8TOM - chains I and J of the 9 polymer chains in the assembly; structure by electron microscopy, 3.10 A resolution.

== Chain I ==
Name: DNA-directed RNA polymerase subunit beta
From: Escherichia coli (strain K12)
Notes: EC 2.7.7.6
Reference sequence: P0A8V2 (RPOB_ECOLI); residues 1-1342 here = UniProt positions 1-1342
Amino-acid sequence (1342 residues; each row starts with the number of its first residue):
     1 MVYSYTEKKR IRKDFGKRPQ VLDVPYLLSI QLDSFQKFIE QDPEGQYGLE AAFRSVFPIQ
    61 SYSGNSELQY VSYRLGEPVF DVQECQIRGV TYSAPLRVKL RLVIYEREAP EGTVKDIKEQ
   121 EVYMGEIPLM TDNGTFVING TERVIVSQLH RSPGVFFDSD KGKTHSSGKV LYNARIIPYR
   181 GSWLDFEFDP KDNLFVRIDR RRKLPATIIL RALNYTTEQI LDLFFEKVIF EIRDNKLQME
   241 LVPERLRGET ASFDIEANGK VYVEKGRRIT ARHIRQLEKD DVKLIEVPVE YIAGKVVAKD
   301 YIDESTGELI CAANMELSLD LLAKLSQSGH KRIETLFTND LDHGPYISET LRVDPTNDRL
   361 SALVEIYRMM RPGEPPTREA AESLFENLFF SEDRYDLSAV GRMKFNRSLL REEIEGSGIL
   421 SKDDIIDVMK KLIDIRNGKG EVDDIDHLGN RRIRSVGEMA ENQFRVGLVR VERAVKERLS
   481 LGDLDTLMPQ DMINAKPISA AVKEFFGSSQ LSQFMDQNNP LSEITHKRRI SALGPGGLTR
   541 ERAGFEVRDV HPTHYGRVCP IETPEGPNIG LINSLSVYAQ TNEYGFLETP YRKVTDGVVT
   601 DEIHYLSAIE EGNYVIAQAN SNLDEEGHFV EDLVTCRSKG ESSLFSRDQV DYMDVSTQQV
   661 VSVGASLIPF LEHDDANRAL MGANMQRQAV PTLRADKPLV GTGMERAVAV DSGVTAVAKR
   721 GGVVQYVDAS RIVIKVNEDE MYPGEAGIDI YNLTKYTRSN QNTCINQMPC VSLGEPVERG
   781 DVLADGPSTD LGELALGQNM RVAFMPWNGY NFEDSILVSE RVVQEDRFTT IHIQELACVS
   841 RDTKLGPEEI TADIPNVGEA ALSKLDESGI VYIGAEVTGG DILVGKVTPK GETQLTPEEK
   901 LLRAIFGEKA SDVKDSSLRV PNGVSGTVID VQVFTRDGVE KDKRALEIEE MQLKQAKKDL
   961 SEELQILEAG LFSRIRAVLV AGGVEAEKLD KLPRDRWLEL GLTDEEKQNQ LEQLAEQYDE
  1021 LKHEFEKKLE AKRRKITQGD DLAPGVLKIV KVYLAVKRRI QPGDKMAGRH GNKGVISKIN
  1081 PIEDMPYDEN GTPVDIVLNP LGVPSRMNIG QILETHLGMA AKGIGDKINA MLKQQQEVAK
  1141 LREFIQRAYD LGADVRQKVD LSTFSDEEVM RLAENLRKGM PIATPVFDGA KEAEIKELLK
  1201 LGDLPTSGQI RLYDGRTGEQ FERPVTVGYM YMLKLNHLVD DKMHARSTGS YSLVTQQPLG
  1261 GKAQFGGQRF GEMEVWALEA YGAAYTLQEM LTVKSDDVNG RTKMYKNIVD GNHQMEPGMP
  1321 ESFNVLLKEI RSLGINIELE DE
Disordered / not traced: 1, 1342
Residues lining bound ligands:
  - chapso (1N7), molecule 1: Gln46, Tyr47, Tyr179, Ser398, Ala399, Val400, Arg452, Glu458, Arg465, Glu583, Tyr584
  - chapso (1N7), molecule 2: Gln725, Tyr726, Glu962, Ile966
Curated features (UniProtKB/Swiss-Prot):
  - modified residue (N6-acetyllysine): Lys1022, Lys1200

== Chain J ==
Name: DNA-directed RNA polymerase subunit beta'
From: Escherichia coli (strain K12)
Notes: EC 2.7.7.6
Reference sequence: P0A8T7 (RPOC_ECOLI); numbering as in UniProt (aligned over 1-1407)
Amino-acid sequence (1407 residues; row label = number of the first residue in the row):
     1 MKDLLKFLKA QTKTEEFDAI KIALASPDMI RSWSFGEVKK PETINYRTFK PERDGLFCAR
    61 IFGPVKDYEC LCGKYKRLKH RGVICEKCGV EVTQTKVRRE RMGHIELASP TAHIWFLKSL
   121 PSRIGLLLDM PLRDIERVLY FESYVVIEGG MTNLERQQIL TEEQYLDALE EFGDEFDAKM
   181 GAEAIQALLK SMDLEQECEQ LREELNETNS ETKRKKLTKR IKLLEAFVQS GNKPEWMILT
   241 VLPVLPPDLR PLVPLDGGRF ATSDLNDLYR RVINRNNRLK RLLDLAAPDI IVRNEKRMLQ
   301 EAVDALLDNG RRGRAITGSN KRPLKSLADM IKGKQGRFRQ NLLGKRVDYS GRSVITVGPY
   361 LRLHQCGLPK KMALELFKPF IYGKLELRGL ATTIKAAKKM VEREEAVVWD ILDEVIREHP
   421 VLLNRAPTLH RLGIQAFEPV LIEGKAIQLH PLVCAAYNAD FDGDQMAVHV PLTLEAQLEA
   481 RALMMSTNNI LSPANGEPII VPSQDVVLGL YYMTRDCVNA KGEGMVLTGP KEAERLYRSG
   541 LASLHARVKV RITEYEKDAN GELVAKTSLK DTTVGRAILW MIVPKGLPYS IVNQALGKKA
   601 ISKMLNTCYR ILGLKPTVIF ADQIMYTGFA YAARSGASVG IDDMVIPEKK HEIISEAEAE
   661 VAEIQEQFQS GLVTAGERYN KVIDIWAAAN DRVSKAMMDN LQTETVINRD GQEEKQVSFN
   721 SIYMMADSGA RGSAAQIRQL AGMRGLMAKP DGSIIETPIT ANFREGLNVL QYFISTHGAR
   781 KGLADTALKT ANSGYLTRRL VDVAQDLVVT EDDCGTHEGI MMTPVIEGGD VKEPLRDRVL
   841 GRVTAEDVLK PGTADILVPR NTLLHEQWCD LLEENSVDAV KVRSVVSCDT DFGVCAHCYG
   901 RDLARGHIIN KGEAIGVIAA QSIGEPGTQL TMRTFHIGGA ASRAAAESSI QVKNKGSIKL
   961 SNVKSVVNSS GKLVITSRNT ELKLIDEFGR TKESYKVPYG AVLAKGDGEQ VAGGETVANW
  1021 DPHTMPVITE VSGFVRFTDM IDGQTITRQT DELTGLSSLV VLDSAERTAG GKDLRPALKI
  1081 VDAQGNDVLI PGTDMPAQYF LPGKAIVQLE DGVQISSGDT LARIPQESGG TKDITGGLPR
  1141 VADLFEARRP KEPAILAEIS GIVSFGKETK GKRRLVITPV DGSDPYEEMI PKWRQLNVFE
  1201 GERVERGDVI SDGPEAPHDI LRLRGVHAVT RYIVNEVQDV YRLQGVKIND KHIEVIVRQM
  1261 LRKATIVNAG SSDFLEGEQV EYSRVKIANR ELEANGKVGA TYSRDLLGIT KASLATESFI
  1321 SAASFQETTR VLTEAAVAGK RDELRGLKEN VIVGRLIPAG TGYAYHQDRM RRRAAGEAPA
  1381 APQVTAEDAS ASLAELLNAG LGGSDNE
Disordered / not traced: 1-15, 933-947, 1127-1133, 1376-1407
Metal / ion sites: Zn2+ site 1: Cys85, Cys88; Mg2+: Asp460, Asp462, Asp464; Zn2+ site 2: Cys888, Cys895, Cys898
Curated features (UniProtKB/Swiss-Prot):
  - binding site (Zn(2+)): Cys70, Cys72, Cys85, Cys88, Cys814, Cys888, Cys895, Cys898
  - binding site (Mg(2+)): Asp460, Asp462, Asp464
  - modified residue: Lys983 (N6-acetyllysine)

== Chain I / chain J interface ==
Contacting residue pairs - 307 pairs, chain I then chain J:
  Phe545(I) with Lys781(J); Ala784(J), hydrophobic
  Arg548(I) with Arg780(J)
  Asp549(I) with Pro750(J); His777(J), salt bridge
  Val550(I) with Phe773(J), hydrophobic; His777(J)
  His551(I) with Phe773(J)
  His554(I) with Phe773(J)
  Tyr555(I) with Val769(J); Phe773(J)
  Pro560(I) with Phe773(J), hydrophobic; Thr776(J); Arg780(J), hydrogen bond (backbone-side chain)
  Ile561(I) with Tyr772(J), hydrophobic; Thr776(J); Arg780(J)
  Thr563(I) with Arg780(J)
  Ile569(I) with Leu783(J), hydrophobic
  Gln618(I) with Val769(J); Leu770(J)
  Thr657(I) with Val769(J)
  Val660(I) with Val769(J), hydrophobic; Phe773(J), hydrophobic
  Leu671(I) with Tyr772(J), hydrogen bond (backbone-side chain)
  Glu672(I) with Gly766(J); Leu767(J), hydrogen bond (backbone-backbone)
  His673(I) with Phe763(J), hydrogen bond (side chain-backbone); Arg764(J), hydrogen bond (side chain-backbone); Gly766(J)
  Asp674(I) with Phe763(J); Tyr772(J), hydrogen bond (backbone-side chain)
  Asp675(I) with Tyr772(J)
  Ala676(I) with Tyr772(J); Ser775(J); Thr776(J); Ala779(J), hydrophobic
  Asn677(I) with Ala779(J)
  Ala679(I) with Tyr772(J)
  Leu680(I) with Leu783(J), hydrophobic
  Phe804(I) with Ser638(J)
  Met805(I) with Ala633(J)
  Pro806(I) with Ala632(J)
  Asn808(I) with Pro359(J); Ala630(J); Ala633(J)
  Gly809(I) with Val357(J); Pro359(J); Phe629(J)
  Tyr810(I) with Val357(J); Pro359(J)
  Asn811(I) with Asp505(J)
  Phe812(I) with Val357(J), hydrophobic; Phe461(J), hydrophobic; Ser503(J); Gln504(J), hydrogen bond (backbone-side chain); Asp505(J); Phe629(J), hydrophobic
  Glu813(I) with Phe461(J); Gln504(J); Arg731(J), salt bridge
  Asp814(I) with Asp460(J); Asp462(J)
  Ser815(I) with Val357(J); Phe461(J)
  Gln894(I) with Lys76(J); Arg77(J)
  Pro1044(I) with Gly257(J)
  Lys1065(I) with Asp462(J)
  Lys1073(I) with Asp462(J)
  Val1075(I) with Phe461(J), hydrogen bond (backbone-backbone); Asp462(J); Gly463(J)
  Ile1076(I) with Thr356(J)
  Ser1077(I) with Val357(J)
  Asn1099(I) with Gln504(J); Asp505(J), hydrogen bond
  Pro1100(I) with Ala637(J); Met725(J)
  Leu1101(I) with Gln504(J); Asp505(J); Met725(J), hydrophobic; Ala730(J), hydrophobic; Arg731(J)
  Pro1104(I) with Met725(J), hydrophobic; Leu740(J)
  Ser1105(I) with Arg731(J), hydrogen bond; Gln736(J)
  Arg1106(I) with Arg731(J)
  Met1107(I) with Gln739(J); Leu740(J), hydrophobic; Phe763(J), hydrophobic
  Ile1109(I) with Ile641(J), hydrophobic; Met644(J), hydrophobic; Leu740(J), hydrophobic; Phe763(J)
  Ile1112(I) with Val639(J), hydrophobic; Ile641(J); Met644(J), hydrophobic
  Leu1113(I) with Ile641(J), hydrophobic
  His1116(I) with Ile641(J)
  Phe1187(I) with Leu767(J); Tyr772(J), hydrophobic
  Glu1192(I) with Arg764(J), salt bridge
  Lys1196(I) with Asp642(J), salt bridge
  Ser1207(I) with Asp642(J)
  Gln1209(I) with Ser638(J); Gly640(J)
  Glu1219(I) with Arg538(J), salt bridge; Arg634(J), salt bridge
  Phe1221(I) with Ala633(J); Arg634(J)
  Glu1222(I) with Tyr512(J), hydrogen bond; Arg634(J); Ser635(J)
  Arg1223(I) with Tyr512(J); Ser635(J); Ala637(J); Phe719(J), hydrogen bond (side chain-backbone); Ser721(J)
  Pro1224(I) with Ser638(J), hydrogen bond (backbone-side chain)
  Val1225(I) with Gly636(J); Ser638(J)
  Thr1226(I) with Ser638(J), hydrogen bond; Val639(J), hydrogen bond (side chain-backbone)
  Val1239(I) with Lys445(J)
  Asp1240(I) with Lys445(J)
  Lys1242(I) with Arg352(J); Ser353(J); Val354(J); Gln465(J)
  Met1243(I) with Arg352(J); Ser353(J); Lys371(J); Lys445(J)
  His1244(I) with Gly351(J); Arg352(J), hydrogen bond (backbone-backbone); Met372(J)
  Ala1245(I) with Ser350(J); Met372(J), hydrophobic; Glu375(J)
  Arg1246(I) with Asp348(J), salt bridge; Tyr349(J), hydrogen bond (backbone-backbone); Ser350(J), hydrogen bond (backbone-backbone); Leu376(J)
  Ser1247(I) with Asp348(J); Tyr349(J); Glu375(J); Pro379(J)
  Thr1248(I) with Tyr349(J)
  Tyr1251(I) with Asp348(J), hydrogen bond
  Leu1253(I) with Arg99(J); Val253(J), hydrophobic
  Val1254(I) with Arg99(J), hydrogen bond (backbone-side chain); Arg337(J)
  Thr1255(I) with Arg337(J)
  Gln1257(I) with Gln340(J), hydrogen bond; Lys345(J); Arg346(J)
  Pro1258(I) with Arg346(J); Asp348(J)
  Phe1265(I) with Ser350(J)
  Gly1266(I) with Arg346(J)
  Gly1267(I) with Arg346(J), hydrogen bond (backbone-side chain); Val347(J); Ser350(J)
  Gln1268(I) with Arg346(J); Val347(J), hydrogen bond (backbone-backbone); Ser350(J), hydrogen bond (backbone-side chain); Gly351(J); Arg352(J), hydrogen bond; Ala467(J); His469(J)
  Arg1269(I) with Leu343(J); Gly344(J); Arg346(J)
  Phe1270(I) with Gly344(J); Lys345(J); Val347(J), hydrophobic
  Gly1271(I) with Leu343(J)
  Glu1272(I) with Asn341(J); Leu342(J)
  Met1273(I) with Thr428(J)
  Glu1274(I) with Asn424(J); Ala426(J); Thr428(J), hydrogen bond; Ile434(J)
  Trp1276(I) with Val801(J), hydrophobic; Val917(J); Gln921(J), hydrogen bond (backbone-side chain)
  Ala1277(I) with Thr428(J); Ile434(J), hydrophobic; Gln921(J)
  Leu1278(I) with Met484(J), hydrophobic
  Glu1279(I) with Gln805(J), hydrogen bond; Ala914(J); Val917(J); Leu1347(J); Val1351(J)
  Ala1280(I) with Arg431(J), hydrogen bond (backbone-side chain); Glu913(J); Gln921(J)
  Tyr1281(I) with Arg431(J), hydrogen bond (side chain-backbone); Ile434(J), hydrogen bond (side chain-backbone); Leu483(J); Met484(J), hydrophobic; Asn489(J), hydrogen bond
  Gly1282(I) with Leu483(J); Gly1360(J); Thr1361(J), hydrogen bond (backbone-backbone)
  Ala1283(I) with Glu479(J); Leu483(J); Met484(J), hydrophobic
  Ala1284(I) with Glu479(J); Leu1356(J); Ile1357(J), hydrophobic; Gly1362(J)
  Tyr1285(I) with Glu475(J); Glu479(J); Leu1356(J); Thr1361(J)
  Thr1286(I) with Ala476(J); Glu479(J), hydrogen bond
  Leu1287(I) with Ile1357(J), hydrophobic
  Gln1288(I) with Gly1354(J); Leu1356(J)
  Glu1289(I) with Pro471(J); Leu472(J), hydrogen bond (side chain-backbone); Thr473(J), hydrogen bond; Ala476(J)
  Met1290(I) with Val347(J)
  Leu1291(I) with Lys345(J), hydrogen bond (backbone-side chain); Val1351(J), hydrophobic
  Thr1292(I) with Gly1354(J)
  Lys1294(I) with Val347(J); Asp348(J), hydrogen bond (backbone-backbone); Val470(J), hydrogen bond (side chain-backbone); Leu472(J)
  Ser1295(I) with Lys345(J); Arg346(J), hydrogen bond (side chain-backbone)
  Asp1296(I) with Lys345(J), salt bridge
  Met1304(I) with Leu472(J), hydrophobic; Thr473(J)
  Tyr1305(I) with Tyr349(J); Pro379(J), hydrophobic; Tyr382(J)
  Ile1308(I) with Pro379(J), hydrophobic; Phe380(J)
  Val1309(I) with Pro379(J); Gly383(J); Glu386(J)
  His1313(I) with Phe380(J); Leu472(J); Thr473(J); Leu474(J), hydrogen bond (backbone-backbone); Gln477(J)
  Met1315(I) with Thr473(J)
  Pro1320(I) with Val1353(J)
  Glu1321(I) with Arg99(J), salt bridge
  Ser1322(I) with Gln340(J), hydrogen bond
  Val1325(I) with Arg99(J); Arg337(J)
  Leu1326(I) with Ile331(J), hydrophobic; Phe338(J), hydrophobic
  Lys1328(I) with Glu100(J); Leu245(J); Leu249(J)
  Glu1329(I) with Met330(J); Ile331(J); Arg337(J), salt bridge
  Ile1330(I) with Ile331(J), hydrophobic
  Arg1331(I) with Trp33(J)
  Ser1332(I) with Met102(J); Pro243(J); Leu245(J); Leu327(J)
  Leu1333(I) with Trp115(J), hydrophobic; Pro243(J); Leu327(J), hydrophobic
  Gly1334(I) with Ala25(J), hydrogen bond (backbone-backbone); His113(J), hydrogen bond (backbone-side chain)
  Ile1335(I) with Ile22(J), hydrophobic; Ala23(J); Ala25(J); Trp33(J); Phe116(J), hydrophobic; Ala1336(J), hydrophobic
  Asn1336(I) with Lys21(J); Ile22(J); Ala23(J), hydrogen bond (backbone-backbone); Leu24(J); Ala25(J); Met29(J); Trp33(J)
  Ile1337(I) with Ile20(J), hydrophobic; Lys21(J)
  Glu1338(I) with Ile20(J); Lys21(J), hydrogen bond (backbone-backbone)
  Leu1339(I) with Phe17(J), hydrophobic; Ala19(J); Ile20(J), hydrophobic
  Glu1340(I) with Phe17(J); Asp18(J), hydrogen bond (backbone-backbone); Ala19(J), hydrogen bond (backbone-backbone); Lys21(J); Arg1341(J), salt bridge
  Asp1341(I) with Glu16(J)
Other interface residues (no listed pair), chain I (154 interface residues in all): Pro552, Cys559, Gly570, Asn620, Arg637, Glu641, Ser642, Trp807, Arg841, Gln1061, Pro1062, Gly1063, Gly1074, Val1103, Val1298, Asp1310, Gln1314, Gly1318, Met1319, Phe1323
Other interface residues (no listed pair), chain J (174 interface residues in all): Lys96, Pro246, Asp256, Leu307, Ile355, Tyr360, Lys378, Ile394, Leu422, Pro427, Leu432, Ala446, Pro451, Cys454, Ala459, Leu508, Tyr537, Leu544, Asp643, Met724, Gly732, Arg744, Glu756, Glu765, Asn768, Arg798, Arg905, Phe1319, Leu1332, Ile1352, Arg1355

== Overview ==
The interface between chain I and chain J involves 154 residues on one side and 174 on the other; the contacts
include 48 hydrogen bonds and 11 salt bridges. Among the polar pairs are Asp549(I)-His777(J),
Glu813(I)-Arg731(J) and Glu1192(I)-Arg764(J). Ligands of chain I: chapso.
Here chain I is DNA-directed RNA polymerase subunit beta and chain J is DNA-directed RNA polymerase subunit
beta', both from Escherichia coli (strain K12). Entry 8TOM (Escherichia coli RNA polymerase closed complex
intermediate at the lambda PR promoter) was determined by electron microscopy, deposited together with 8TO1,
8TO6, 8TO8 and 8TOE.
